PDB entry 3NV1 | X-ray diffraction, 1.50 A resolution | chain A

# Chain A
Protein: Galectin 9 short isoform variant
From: Homo sapiens
Notes: fragment: C-terminal carbohydrate recognition domain, residues 186-323
Reference sequence: Q53FQ0 (Q53FQ0_HUMAN); residue numbers follow UniProt; this construct covers 186-323
Chain sequence (138 residues; row label = number of the first residue in the row):
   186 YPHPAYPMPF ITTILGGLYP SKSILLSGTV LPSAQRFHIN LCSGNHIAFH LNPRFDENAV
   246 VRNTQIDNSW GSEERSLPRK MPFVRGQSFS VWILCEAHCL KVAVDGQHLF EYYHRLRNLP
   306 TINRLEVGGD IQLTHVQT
Not modelled in the structure: 186-187
Metal / ion sites: Ni2+ near His-320 (its only coordinating residue here)
What the authors report for this chain:
  - Ni2+ coordination: His-320
  - specificity-determining residues: His-223 (proposed by the authors, not directly observed)

# Summary
From the paper: Ni2+ coordination by His-320; the specificity determinant His-223.
Chain A is Galectin 9 short isoform variant (Homo sapiens); the structure, Crystal structure of human
galectin-9 C-terminal CRD, was determined by X-ray diffraction (same publication as 3NV2, 3NV3 and 3NV4).
